Entry 4F1O (X-ray diffraction, 2.30 A resolution); this record covers chain A.

Chain A:
Name: Serine/threonine-protein kinase roco4
Organism: Dictyostelium discoideum
Notes: fragment: Roco4 Kinase Domain
UniProtKB: Q6XHB2 (ROCO4_DICDI); residues 1019-1292 here = UniProt positions 1019-1292
Amino-acid sequence (287 residues; numbered 1006 to 1292; the number before each row is that of its first residue):
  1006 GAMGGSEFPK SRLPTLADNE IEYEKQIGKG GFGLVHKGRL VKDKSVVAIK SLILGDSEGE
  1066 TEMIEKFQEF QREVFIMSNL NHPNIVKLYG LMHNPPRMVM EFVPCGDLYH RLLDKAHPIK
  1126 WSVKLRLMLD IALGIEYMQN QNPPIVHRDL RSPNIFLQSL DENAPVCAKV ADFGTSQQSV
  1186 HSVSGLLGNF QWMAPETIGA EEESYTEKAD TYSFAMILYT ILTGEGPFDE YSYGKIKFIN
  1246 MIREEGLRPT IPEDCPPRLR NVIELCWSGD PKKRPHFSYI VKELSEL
Not modelled in the structure: 1006-1016
Construct notes: expression tag (1006-1018)
UniProt features mapped onto this chain:
  - active site: Asp1154 (Proton acceptor)
  - binding site (ATP): Ile1032 to Val1040, Lys1055
Small-molecule neighbours: AMP-PCP (ACP; phosphomethylphosphonic acid adenylate ester): Ile1032, Lys1034, Gly1035, Gly1036, Val1040, Ala1053, Lys1055, Val1091, Met1105, Glu1106, Phe1107, Val1108, Asp1112, Arg1156, Asn1159, Phe1161, Asp1177
What the authors report for this chain:
  - post-translational modification sites: Ser1187, Ser1189
  - mutagenesis - S1187A, S1187A/S1189A, S1189A: decreased catalytic activity
  - mutagenesis - R1077A/G1179S, S1181A/S1184A: unchanged catalytic activity

Summary:
Ligands of chain A: AMP-PCP. UniProt lists active-site residue Asp1154 and 10 ATP-binding residues. From the
paper: S1187A, S1187A/S1189A and S1189A reduce catalytic activity; modification sites Ser1187 and Ser1189; 5
substitutions were tested in all.
Chain A is Serine/threonine-protein kinase roco4 (Dictyostelium discoideum); the structure, Crystal Structure
of the L1180T mutant Roco4 Kinase Domain from D. discoideum bound to AppCp, was determined by X-ray
diffraction (same publication as 4F0F, 4F0G, 4F1M and 4F1T).
